4XNZ - chains G and H of the 3 polymer chains in the assembly; structure by X-ray diffraction, 3.39 A resolution.

Chain G:
Molecule: Envelope glycoprotein gp160
Organism: Human immunodeficiency virus 1
Reference sequence: Q0ED31 (Q0ED31_9HIV1); the construct has insertions or renumbered stretches relative to UniProt, so the offset changes along the chain: 44-123 = UniProt 43-122; 199-301 = UniProt 201-303; 324-355 = UniProt 325-356; 357-400 = UniProt 357-400; 1 more segments
Chain sequence (353 residues; numbered 44 to 492; 96 numbers in that range are skipped by the numbering (no residue carries them; nothing is unmodelled there); the number before each row is that of its first residue):
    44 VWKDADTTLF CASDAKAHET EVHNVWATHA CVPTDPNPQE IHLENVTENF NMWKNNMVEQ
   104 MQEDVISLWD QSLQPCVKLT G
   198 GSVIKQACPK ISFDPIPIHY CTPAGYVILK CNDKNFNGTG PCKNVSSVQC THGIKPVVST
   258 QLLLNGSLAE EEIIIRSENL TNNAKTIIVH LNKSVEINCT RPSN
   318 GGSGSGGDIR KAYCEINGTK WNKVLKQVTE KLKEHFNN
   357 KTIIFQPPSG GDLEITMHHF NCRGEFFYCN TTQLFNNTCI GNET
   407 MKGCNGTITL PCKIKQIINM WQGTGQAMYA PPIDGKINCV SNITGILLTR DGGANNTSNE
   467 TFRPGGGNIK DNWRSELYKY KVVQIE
Not modelled in the structure: 318-324, 407-410, 462-463
Sequence notes: linker (124, 198, 318-323)
Disulfides: Cys-54/Cys-74, Cys-119/Cys-205, Cys-218/Cys-247, Cys-228/Cys-239, Cys-296/Cys-331, Cys-378/Cys-445, Cys-385/Cys-418
Covalent attachments: N-acetylglucosamine (NAG) linked to Asn-234, Asn-241, Asn-262, Asn-276, Asn-386, Asn-392

Chain H:
Molecule: Heavy chain of antibody VRC06B
Organism: Homo sapiens
Notes: antibody fragment or engineered binder
Chain sequence (234 residues; row label = number of the first residue in the row; note: 2 numbers in that range are skipped by the numbering (no residue carries them; nothing is unmodelled there); a row labelled like 74A-74C holds insertion residues (74A, then the next letters in order)):
     1 QVQLVESGSA MRKPGSSVKI SCRASGFNFR EYSIHWVRLI PGRGLEWMGW IK
   52A G
    53 MWGAVNYARQ LQGRVSMTRQ LS
74A-74C QDP
76B-76G DDPDWG
    77 VAYLDF
82A-82C SGL
    83 TSGDTGEYFC VRKGPSCPHC GDFHWQHWGQ GTLVVVSTAS TKGPSVFPLA PSSKSTSGGT
   143 AALGCLVKDY FPEPVTVSWN SGALTSGVHT FPAVLQSSGL YSLSSVVTVP SSSLGTQTYI
   203 CNVNHKPSNT KVDKKVEPKS C
Not modelled in the structure: 1-3, 74A-74C, 136-139, 222-223
Disulfides: Cys-22/Cys-92, Cys-99/Cys-102, Cys-147/Cys-203

Chain G / chain H interface:
Residue-residue contacts (43; chain G residue first):
  Thr-123(G) / Asp-76B(H)
  Gly-124(G) / Ser-74(H)
  Asn-279(G) / Phe-105(H)
  Asn-280(G) / Trp-47(H)
  Asn-280(G) / Trp-50(H)  hydrogen bond
  Asn-280(G) / Asn-58(H)  hydrogen bond (backbone-side chain)
  Asn-280(G) / Phe-105(H)
  Ala-281(G) / Trp-50(H)  hydrophobic
  Ala-281(G) / Asp-104(H)
  Ala-281(G) / Phe-105(H)  hydrophobic
  Lys-282(G) / Asp-104(H)  salt bridge
  Ser-365(G) / Val-57(H)
  Ser-365(G) / Tyr-59(H)
  Gly-366(G) / Gly-55(H)
  Gly-366(G) / Val-57(H)
  Gly-367(G) / Trp-54(H)
  Gly-367(G) / Gly-55(H)
  Gly-367(G) / Arg-71(H)
  Asp-368(G) / Trp-54(H)  hydrogen bond (backbone-backbone)
  Asp-368(G) / Arg-71(H)  salt bridge
  Glu-370(G) / Trp-54(H)
  Ile-371(G) / Trp-54(H)
  Asn-425(G) / Trp-54(H)
  Met-426(G) / Trp-54(H)
  Trp-427(G) / Trp-54(H)  hydrophobic
  Arg-456(G) / Asn-58(H)  hydrogen bond (backbone-side chain)
  Asp-457(G) / Asn-58(H)
  Asp-457(G) / Tyr-59(H)
  Asp-457(G) / Arg-61(H)  hydrogen bond (backbone-side chain)
  Gly-458(G) / Trp-47(H)
  Gly-458(G) / Asn-58(H)  hydrogen bond (backbone-side chain)
  Gly-458(G) / Tyr-59(H)
  Gly-458(G) / Ala-60(H)
  Gly-458(G) / Arg-61(H)
  Gly-459(G) / Ala-60(H)
  Gly-459(G) / Arg-61(H)
  Gly-459(G) / Gln-62(H)
  Ala-460(G) / Gln-62(H)  hydrogen bond (backbone-side chain)
  Asn-461(G) / Arg-61(H)  hydrogen bond
  Asn-465(G) / Arg-61(H)
  Glu-466(G) / Arg-61(H)  salt bridge
  Thr-467(G) / Arg-61(H)
  Gly-473(G) / Trp-54(H)  hydrogen bond (backbone-side chain)
Interface residues without a listed pair, chain G (27 interface residues in all): Gly-429, Asn-474
Interface residues without a listed pair, chain H (18 interface residues in all): Arg-30, Met-53, Ala-56

In short:
Chain G and chain H form an interface of 27 and 18 residues respectively, with 9 hydrogen bonds and 3 salt
bridges. Polar contacts include Lys-282(G)/Asp-104(H), Asp-368(G)/Arg-71(H) and Glu-466(G)/Arg-61(H).
N-acetylglucosamine is covalently linked to Asn-234(G), Asn-241(G), Asn-262(G), Asn-276(G), Asn-386(G) and
Asn-392(G).
Chain G is Envelope glycoprotein gp160 (Human immunodeficiency virus 1) and chain H is Heavy chain of antibody
VRC06B (Homo sapiens); the structure, Crystal structure of broadly and potently neutralizing antibody VRC06B
in complex with HIV-1 clade A/E strain ..., was determined by X-ray diffraction (same publication as 4S1Q,
4S1R, 4S1S, 4XNY, 4XVS and 4XVT).
